8DUL - chains G and K of the 8 polymer chains in the assembly; structure by electron microscopy, 4.17 A resolution (low resolution: residue-level contacts below are approximate; hydrogen-bond / salt-bridge calls are withheld).

== Chain G (and K) ==
Protein: Spike glycoprotein E2
Organism: Western equine encephalitis virus
Notes: chain K of this document is another copy of the same molecule, construct and numbering; everything in this record applies to it too
UniProtKB: P13897 (POLS_WEEV); residues 14-421 here correspond to UniProt positions 330-737 (UniProt number = residue number + 316)
Chain sequence (408 residues; row label = number of the first residue in the row):
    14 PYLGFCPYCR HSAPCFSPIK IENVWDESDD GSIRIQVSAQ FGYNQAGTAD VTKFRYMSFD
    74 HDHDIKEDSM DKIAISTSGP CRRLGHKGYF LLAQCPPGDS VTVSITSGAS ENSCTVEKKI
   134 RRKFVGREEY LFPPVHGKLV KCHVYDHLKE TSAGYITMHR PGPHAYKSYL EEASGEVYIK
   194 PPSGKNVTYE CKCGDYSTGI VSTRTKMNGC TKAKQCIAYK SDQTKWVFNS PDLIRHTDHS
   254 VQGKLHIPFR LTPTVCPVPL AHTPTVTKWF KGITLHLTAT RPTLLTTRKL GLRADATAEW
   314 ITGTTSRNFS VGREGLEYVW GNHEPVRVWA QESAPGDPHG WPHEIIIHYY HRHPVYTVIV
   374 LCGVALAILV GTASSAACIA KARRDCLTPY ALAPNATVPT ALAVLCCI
Unresolved in the structure: 343-421 (chain K: 348-421)
Cystine bridges: Cys19-Cys127, Cys22-Cys28, Cys94-Cys108, Cys155-Cys269, Cys204-Cys229, Cys206-Cys223
Covalent attachments: N-acetylglucosamine (NAG) linked to Asn199, Asn321
Swiss-Prot annotation at these positions:
  - region: Lys394 to Asp398 (Interaction with the capsid protein), Thr401 to Ile421 (Transient transmembrane before p62-6K protein processing)
  - lipidation (S-palmitoyl cysteine): Cys399, Cys419, Cys420
  - glycosylation (N-linked (GlcNAc...) asparagine): Asn199, Asn321

== Chain G / chain K interface ==
Contacting residue pairs (9):
  Leu144(G) - Asp112(K)
  Leu144(G) - Glu130(K)
  Phe145(G) - Tyr21(K)
  Phe145(G) - Ser113(K)
  Phe145(G) - Thr128(K)
  Pro146(G) - Pro20(K)
  Val148(G) - Phe18(K)
  Val148(G) - Pro20(K)
  Arg294(G) - Glu130(K)
Other interface residues (no listed pair), chain G (6 interface residues in all): Arg95
Other interface residues (no listed pair), chain K (9 interface residues in all): Pro27, Glu124

== Summary ==
The interface between chain G and chain K involves 6 residues on one side and 9 on the other. Covalently
linked N-acetylglucosamine: at Asn199(G) and Asn321(G).
Both chains are Spike glycoprotein E2 (Western equine encephalitis virus). Entry 8DUL (Cryo-EM Structure of
Antibody SKT05 in complex with Western Equine Encephalitis Virus spike (local refinement from ...) was
determined by electron microscopy together with 8DEE, 8DEF, 8DEQ, 8DUN, 8DWO, 8EEU and 8EEV from the same
study.
